4WFG - chains A and B of the 6 polymer chains in the assembly; structure by X-ray diffraction, 3.00 A resolution.

Chain A (and B):
Protein: Potassium channel subfamily K member 4
Organism: Homo sapiens
Notes: chain B of this document is another copy of the same molecule, construct and numbering; everything in this record applies to it too
Reference sequence: Q9NYG8 (KCNK4_HUMAN), isoform Q9NYG8-2; residue numbers follow UniProt; this construct covers 1-290
Sequence (299 residues; row label = number of the first residue in the row):
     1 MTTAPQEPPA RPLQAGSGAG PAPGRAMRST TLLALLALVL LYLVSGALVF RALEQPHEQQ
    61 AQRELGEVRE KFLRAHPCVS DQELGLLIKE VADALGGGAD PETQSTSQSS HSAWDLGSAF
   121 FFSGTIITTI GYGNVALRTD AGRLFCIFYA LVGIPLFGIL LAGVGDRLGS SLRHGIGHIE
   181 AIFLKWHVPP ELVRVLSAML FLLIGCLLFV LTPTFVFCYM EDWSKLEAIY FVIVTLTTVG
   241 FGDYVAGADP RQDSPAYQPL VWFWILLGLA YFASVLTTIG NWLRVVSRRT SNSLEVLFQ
Unresolved in the structure: 1-27, 104-109, 287-299 (chain B: 1-27, 106-109, 287-299)
Sequence notes: engineered mutation Gln104 (Asn in Q9NYG8), Gln108 (Asn in Q9NYG8); expression tag (291-299)
Swiss-Prot annotation at these positions:
  - binding site (K(+)): Thr103, Thr212, Phe215
  - mutagenesis: Gly98 (G98I: Strongly increases basal level of channel activity, decreases further activation by pressure and abolishes further activation by arachidonic acid), Thr103 (T103C: Loss of voltage-dependent channel gating. Displays linear current-voltage relationship), Thr212 (T212C: Loss of voltage-dependent channel gating. Abolishes activation by arachidonic acid and PIP2)
Bound ions: Ca2+ site 1: Gly98, Asp100 (shared with Glu58(B) of chain B); Ca2+ site 2: Ser112, Asp115, Ser118, Asp249; thallium (I) ion site 1: Thr129, Thr238 (shared with Thr129(B), Thr238(B) of chain B); thallium (I) ion site 2: Thr129, Ile130, Thr238, Val239 (shared with Thr129(B), Ile130(B), Thr238(B), Val239(B) of chain B); thallium (I) ion site 3: Ile130, Gly131, Val239, Gly240 (shared with Ile130(B), Gly131(B), Val239(B), Gly240(B) of chain B); thallium (I) ion site 4: Gly131, Tyr132, Gly240, Phe241 (shared with Gly131(B), Tyr132(B), Gly240(B), Phe241(B) of chain B); thallium (I) ion site 5: Cys218, Asp222, Trp223
What the authors report for this chain:
  - conformationally variable residues (helix shift): Gly268

Interface between chain A and chain B:
Pairs across the interface (196; chain A residue first):
  Ser29(A) - Arg167(B)  hydrogen bond
  Leu32(A) - Gly163(B)
  Leu35(A) - Ile159(B)  hydrophobic
  Leu35(A) - Leu160(B)  hydrophobic
  Leu36(A) - Leu160(B)
  Leu38(A) - Leu156(B)  hydrophobic
  Val39(A) - Leu160(B)  hydrophobic
  Tyr42(A) - Tyr149(B)  hydrogen bond (side chain-backbone)
  Tyr42(A) - Val152(B)
  Tyr42(A) - Gly153(B)  hydrogen bond (side chain-backbone)
  Leu43(A) - Phe120(B)  hydrophobic
  Leu43(A) - Ser123(B)
  Leu43(A) - Gly124(B)
  Leu43(A) - Ile127(B)  hydrophobic
  Leu43(A) - Tyr149(B)
  Val44(A) - Phe120(B)
  Gly46(A) - Ser123(B)
  Gly46(A) - Tyr149(B)
  Ala47(A) - Ala119(B)
  Ala47(A) - Phe120(B)
  Ala47(A) - Ser123(B)  hydrogen bond (backbone-side chain)
  Leu48(A) - Leu116(B)  hydrophobic
  Val49(A) - Phe145(B)  hydrophobic
  Phe50(A) - Trp114(B)  hydrophobic
  Phe50(A) - Phe122(B)  hydrophobic
  Phe50(A) - Ser123(B)
  Phe50(A) - Ile126(B)  hydrophobic
  Phe50(A) - Leu137(B)  hydrophobic
  Phe50(A) - Gly142(B)
  Phe50(A) - Phe145(B)  hydrophobic
  Arg51(A) - Trp114(B)
  Arg51(A) - Leu116(B)
  Leu53(A) - Thr139(B)
  Glu54(A) - Trp114(B)
  Glu54(A) - Leu137(B)
  Glu54(A) - Arg138(B)  hydrogen bond (side chain-backbone)
  Glu54(A) - Thr139(B)  hydrogen bond
  Glu54(A) - Gly142(B)
  Gln55(A) - Ser112(B)  hydrogen bond
  His57(A) - Arg138(B)  hydrogen bond (backbone-side chain)
  His57(A) - Thr139(B)
  Glu58(A) - Ser112(B)  hydrogen bond
  Glu58(A) - Ala113(B)  hydrogen bond (side chain-backbone)
  Glu58(A) - Trp114(B)  hydrogen bond (side chain-backbone)
  Gln59(A) - Ser105(B)
  Gln60(A) - Arg138(B)
  Ala61(A) - Ala94(B)
  Ala61(A) - Gly97(B)
  Ala61(A) - Ala99(B)
  Gln62(A) - Ala99(B)
  Gln62(A) - Asp100(B)  hydrogen bond (side chain-backbone)
  Gln62(A) - Thr103(B)
  Gln62(A) - Ser105(B)
  Leu65(A) - Val91(B)  hydrophobic
  Val68(A) - Leu87(B)  hydrophobic
  Val68(A) - Glu90(B)
  Arg69(A) - Gln104(B)  hydrogen bond
  Phe72(A) - Leu87(B)  hydrophobic
  His76(A) - Cys78(B)  hydrogen bond (side chain-backbone)
  His76(A) - Val79(B)
  His76(A) - Glu83(B)
  Cys78(A) - His76(B)  hydrogen bond (backbone-side chain)
  Cys78(A) - Cys78(B)  disulfide
  Val79(A) - Phe72(B)  hydrophobic
  Val79(A) - His76(B)
  Asp81(A) - Gln104(B)
  Glu83(A) - His76(B)
  Leu84(A) - Leu87(B)  hydrophobic
  Leu87(A) - Val68(B)  hydrophobic
  Leu87(A) - Phe72(B)  hydrophobic
  Leu87(A) - Leu84(B)  hydrophobic
  Leu87(A) - Leu87(B)  hydrophobic
  Ile88(A) - Val91(B)  hydrophobic
  Lys89(A) - Glu102(B)
  Glu90(A) - Val68(B)
  Val91(A) - Leu65(B)  hydrophobic
  Ala92(A) - Leu95(B)  hydrophobic
  Ala92(A) - Pro101(B)  hydrophobic
  Ala94(A) - Ala61(B)
  Ala94(A) - Leu65(B)  hydrophobic
  Leu95(A) - Ala92(B)  hydrophobic
  Leu95(A) - Leu95(B)  hydrophobic
  Gly97(A) - His57(B)
  Gly97(A) - Glu58(B)
  Gly97(A) - Ala61(B)
  Gly98(A) - Glu58(B)
  Ala99(A) - Ala61(B)
  Ala99(A) - Gln62(B)
  Ala99(A) - Leu65(B)  hydrophobic
  Asp100(A) - Gln62(B)  hydrogen bond (backbone-side chain)
  Asp100(A) - Leu65(B)
  Pro101(A) - Ala92(B)  hydrophobic
  Glu102(A) - Gln62(B)
  Glu102(A) - Arg69(B)  salt bridge
  Ser112(A) - Gln55(B)  hydrogen bond
  Ser112(A) - Glu58(B)  hydrogen bond
  Ala113(A) - Glu58(B)  hydrogen bond (backbone-side chain)
  Trp114(A) - Phe50(B)  hydrophobic
  Trp114(A) - Arg51(B)
  Trp114(A) - Glu54(B)
  Trp114(A) - Gln55(B)
  Trp114(A) - Glu58(B)
  Asp115(A) - Gln55(B)
  Leu116(A) - Ala47(B)
  Leu116(A) - Leu48(B)  hydrophobic
  Leu116(A) - Arg51(B)
  Ala119(A) - Ala47(B)
  Phe120(A) - Leu40(B)  hydrophobic
  Phe120(A) - Leu43(B)  hydrophobic
  Phe120(A) - Val44(B)
  Phe120(A) - Ala47(B)
  Phe122(A) - Phe50(B)  hydrophobic
  Phe122(A) - Phe241(B)  hydrophobic
  Ser123(A) - Leu43(B)
  Ser123(A) - Gly46(B)
  Ser123(A) - Ala47(B)
  Ser123(A) - Phe50(B)
  Gly124(A) - Leu43(B)
  Ile126(A) - Phe50(B)  hydrophobic
  Ile126(A) - Phe241(B)  hydrophobic
  Ile127(A) - Leu43(B)  hydrophobic
  Thr129(A) - Thr237(B)
  Thr129(A) - Thr238(B)
  Thr129(A) - Val239(B)
  Ile130(A) - Val239(B)
  Gly131(A) - Val239(B)
  Gly131(A) - Gly240(B)
  Gly131(A) - Phe241(B)
  Tyr132(A) - Phe241(B)
  Gly133(A) - Phe241(B)
  Leu137(A) - Phe50(B)  hydrophobic
  Leu137(A) - Glu54(B)
  Leu137(A) - Tyr230(B)
  Arg138(A) - Glu54(B)  hydrogen bond (backbone-side chain)
  Arg138(A) - His57(B)
  Thr139(A) - Leu53(B)
  Thr139(A) - Glu54(B)  hydrogen bond
  Asp140(A) - Leu226(B)
  Ala141(A) - Leu53(B)  hydrophobic
  Gly142(A) - Phe50(B)
  Gly142(A) - Glu54(B)
  Arg143(A) - Leu226(B)
  Arg143(A) - Tyr230(B)
  Arg143(A) - Tyr244(B)  hydrogen bond
  Phe145(A) - Val49(B)  hydrophobic
  Phe145(A) - Phe50(B)  hydrophobic
  Cys146(A) - Phe241(B)  hydrophobic
  Ile147(A) - Ile233(B)  hydrophobic
  Tyr149(A) - Tyr42(B)  hydrogen bond (backbone-side chain)
  Tyr149(A) - Leu43(B)
  Tyr149(A) - Gly46(B)
  Leu151(A) - Phe272(B)  hydrophobic
  Leu151(A) - Ile279(B)
  Val152(A) - Tyr42(B)
  Gly153(A) - Tyr42(B)  hydrogen bond (backbone-side chain)
  Ile154(A) - Thr237(B)
  Pro155(A) - Leu276(B)
  Pro155(A) - Ile279(B)  hydrophobic
  Pro155(A) - Gly280(B)
  Pro155(A) - Leu283(B)  hydrophobic
  Leu156(A) - Leu38(B)  hydrophobic
  Leu156(A) - Tyr42(B)  hydrophobic
  Leu156(A) - Leu283(B)
  Ile159(A) - Leu35(B)  hydrophobic
  Ile159(A) - Arg284(B)
  Leu160(A) - Leu35(B)
  Leu160(A) - Leu36(B)  hydrophobic
  Leu160(A) - Val39(B)  hydrophobic
  Gly163(A) - Leu32(B)
  Val164(A) - Leu32(B)
  Arg167(A) - Ser29(B)  hydrogen bond
  Arg167(A) - Leu32(B)
  Leu226(A) - Asp140(B)
  Leu226(A) - Arg143(B)
  Ile229(A) - Ile147(B)  hydrophobic
  Tyr230(A) - Leu137(B)
  Tyr230(A) - Arg143(B)
  Ile233(A) - Ile147(B)  hydrophobic
  Thr237(A) - Thr129(B)
  Thr237(A) - Ile154(B)
  Thr238(A) - Thr129(B)
  Val239(A) - Thr129(B)
  Val239(A) - Ile130(B)
  Val239(A) - Gly131(B)
  Gly240(A) - Gly131(B)
  Phe241(A) - Phe122(B)  hydrophobic
  Phe241(A) - Gly131(B)
  Phe241(A) - Tyr132(B)
  Phe241(A) - Gly133(B)
  Phe241(A) - Cys146(B)  hydrophobic
  Tyr244(A) - Arg143(B)  hydrogen bond
  Leu276(A) - Pro155(B)  hydrophobic
  Gly280(A) - Ile159(B)
  Leu283(A) - Pro155(B)  hydrophobic
  Leu283(A) - Ile159(B)  hydrophobic
  Arg284(A) - Ile159(B)
Other interface residues (no listed pair), chain A (113 interface residues in all): Leu40, Glu64, Pro77, His111, Thr125, Ala136, Leu144, Phe148, Asp243, Leu266, Phe272, Ile279
Other interface residues (no listed pair), chain B (112 interface residues in all): Pro77, Ile88, Lys89, His111, Asp115, Thr125, Ala136, Ala141, Leu144, Phe148, Leu151, Val164, Glu227, Ile229, Asp243, Leu266
Disulfides between the chains: Cys78(A)-Cys78(B)

In short:
113 residues of chain A face 112 of chain B across their interface, with 1 disulfide bond, 26 hydrogen bonds
and 1 salt bridge. Polar contacts include Glu102(A)-Arg69(B), Ser29(A)-Arg167(B) and Tyr42(A)-Tyr149(B). From
UniProt: 3 K+-binding residues and 3 mutagenesis sites on chain A. The paper reports conformational
variability at Gly268(A).
Chain A and chain B are both Potassium channel subfamily K member 4 (Homo sapiens); the structure, Human TRAAK
K+ channel in a Tl+ bound conductive conformation, was determined by X-ray diffraction (same publication as
4WFE, 4WFF and 4WFH).
